2IUK - chain A; structure by X-ray diffraction, 2.40 A resolution.

== Chain A ==
Name: Seed lipoxygenase
From: Glycine max
Notes: EC 1.13.11.12
UniProt: P24095 (LOXX_SOYBN); numbering as in UniProt (aligned over 1-864)
Amino-acid sequence (864 residues; each row starts with the number of its first residue):
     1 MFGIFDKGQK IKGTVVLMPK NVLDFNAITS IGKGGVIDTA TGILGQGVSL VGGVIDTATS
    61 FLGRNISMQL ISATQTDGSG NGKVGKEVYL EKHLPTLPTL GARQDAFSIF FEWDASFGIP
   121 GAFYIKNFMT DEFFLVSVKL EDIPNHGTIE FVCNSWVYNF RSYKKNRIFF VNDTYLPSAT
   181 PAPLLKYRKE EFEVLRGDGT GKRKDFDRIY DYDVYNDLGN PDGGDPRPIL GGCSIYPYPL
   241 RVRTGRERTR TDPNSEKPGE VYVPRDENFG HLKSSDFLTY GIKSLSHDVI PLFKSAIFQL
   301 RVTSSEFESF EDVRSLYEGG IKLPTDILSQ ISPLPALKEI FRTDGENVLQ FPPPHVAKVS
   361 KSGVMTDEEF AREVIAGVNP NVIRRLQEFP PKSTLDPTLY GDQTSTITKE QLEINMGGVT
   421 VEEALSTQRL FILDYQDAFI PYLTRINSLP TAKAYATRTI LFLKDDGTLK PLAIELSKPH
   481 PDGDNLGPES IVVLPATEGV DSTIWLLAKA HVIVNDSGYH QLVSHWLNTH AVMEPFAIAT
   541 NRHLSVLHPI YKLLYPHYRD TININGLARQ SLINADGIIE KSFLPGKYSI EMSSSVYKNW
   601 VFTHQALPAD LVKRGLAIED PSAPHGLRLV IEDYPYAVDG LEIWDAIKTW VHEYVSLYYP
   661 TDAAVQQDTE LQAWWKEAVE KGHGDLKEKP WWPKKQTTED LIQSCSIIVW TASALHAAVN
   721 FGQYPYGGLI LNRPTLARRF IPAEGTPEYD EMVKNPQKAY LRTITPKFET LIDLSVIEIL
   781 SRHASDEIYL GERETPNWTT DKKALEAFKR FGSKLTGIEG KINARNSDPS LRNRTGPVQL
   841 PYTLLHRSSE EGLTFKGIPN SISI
Disordered / not traced: 1-7, 32-53
Differences from the reference sequence: conflict Phe-192 (Leu in P24095), Cys-233 (Ser in P24095), Leu-240 (Arg in P24095), Val-364 (Trp in P24095), His-604 (Asp in P24095), Lys-695 (Met in P24095)
Curated features (UniProtKB/Swiss-Prot):
  - binding site (Fe cation): His-525, His-530, His-716, Asn-720, Ile-864
From the paper describing this entry:
  - conformationally variable residues (order/disorder transition): Gly-32 to Gly-53
  - contacts within the chain: Phe-25/Phe-277 (hydrophobic contact), Phe-25/Tyr-280 (hydrophobic contact)

== Summary ==
From UniProt: 5 Fe cation-binding residues. The paper reports conformational variability at Gly-32; contacts
within the chain involving Phe-25, Phe-277 and Tyr-280.
Chain A is Seed lipoxygenase (Glycine max); the structure, Crystal structure of Soybean Lipoxygenase-D, was
determined by X-ray diffraction together with 2IUJ from the same study.
